Entry 8HH3 (electron microscopy, 4.30 A resolution (low resolution: residue-level contacts below are approximate; hydrogen-bond / salt-bridge calls are withheld)); this record covers chains F and G of the 7 polymer chains in the assembly.

== Chain F ==
Name: ATP synthase subunit beta
Source organism: Bacillus sp. PS3
Notes: EC 7.1.2.2
UniProtKB: A0A0M4U1P9 (A0A0M4U1P9_BACP3); residue numbers follow UniProt; this construct covers 1-473
Amino-acid sequence (484 residues; numbered -10 to 473; the number before each row is that of its first residue; numbers below 1 keep their minus sign (Met-10 is residue -10)):
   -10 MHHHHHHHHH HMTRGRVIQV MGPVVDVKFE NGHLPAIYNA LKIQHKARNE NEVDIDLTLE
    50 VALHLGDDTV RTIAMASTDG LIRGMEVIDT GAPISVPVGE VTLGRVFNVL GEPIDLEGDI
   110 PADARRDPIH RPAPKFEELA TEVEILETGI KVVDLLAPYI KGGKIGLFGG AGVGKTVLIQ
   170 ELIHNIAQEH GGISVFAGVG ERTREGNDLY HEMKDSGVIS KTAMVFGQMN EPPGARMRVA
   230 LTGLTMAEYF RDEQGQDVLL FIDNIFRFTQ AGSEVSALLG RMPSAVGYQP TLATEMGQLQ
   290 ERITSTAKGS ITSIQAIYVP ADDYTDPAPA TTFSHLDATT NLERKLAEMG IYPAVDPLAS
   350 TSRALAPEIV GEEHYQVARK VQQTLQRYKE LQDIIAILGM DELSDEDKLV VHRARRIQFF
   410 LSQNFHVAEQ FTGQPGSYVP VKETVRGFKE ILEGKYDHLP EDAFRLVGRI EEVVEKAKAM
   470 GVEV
Not modelled in the structure: -10 to 0, 472-473
Construct notes: initiating methionine (-10); expression tag (-9 to 0)
Metal / ion sites: Mg2+: Thr165 (together with ATP)
Small-molecule neighbours:
  - ATP (adenosine-5'-triphosphate), molecule 1: Gly159, Ala160, Gly161, Val162, Gly163, Lys164, Thr165, Val166, Arg191, Tyr341, Pro342, Phe414, Ala417, Phe420
  - ATP, molecule 2: Ser351, Arg352, Leu354, Tyr364

== Chain G ==
Name: ATP synthase gamma chain
Source organism: Bacillus sp. PS3
UniProtKB: A0A0M4TPJ7 (A0A0M4TPJ7_BACP3); residue numbers follow UniProt; this construct covers 2-285
Amino-acid sequence (284 residues; numbered 2 to 285; the number before each row is that of its first residue):
     2 ASLRDIKTRI NATKKTSQIT KAMEMVSTSK LNRAEQNAKS FVPYMEKIQE VVANVALGAG
    62 GASHPMLVSR PVKKTGYLVI TSDRGLAGAY NSNVLRLVYQ TIQKRHASPD EYAIIVIGRV
   122 GLSFFRKRNM PVILDITRLP DQPSFADIKE IARKTVGLFA DGTFDELYMY YNHYVSAIQQ
   182 EVTERKLLPL TDLAENKQRT VYEFEPSQEE ILDVLLPQYA ESLIYGALLD AKASEHAARM
   242 TAMKNATDNA NELIRTLTLS YNRARQAAIT QEITEIVAGA NALQ
Not modelled in the structure: 285

== How chain F and chain G interact ==
Residue-residue contacts (7; chain F residue first):
  Asp382(F) - Arg10(G)
  Ala385(F) - Asn250(G)
  Ile386(F) - Ala247(G)
  Asp390(F) - Ser93(G)
  Glu391(F) - Gly86(G)
  Glu391(F) - Leu87(G)
  Glu391(F) - Gly89(G)
Also at the interface, not in a pair above, chain F (9 interface residues in all): Met271, Leu387, Asp394, Lys397
Also at the interface, not in a pair above, chain G (12 interface residues in all): Thr17, Ala88, Lys128, Leu254, Ala283

== In short ==
9 residues of chain F and 12 residues of chain G are in contact. Ligands of chain F: ATP.
Here chain F is ATP synthase subunit beta and chain G is ATP synthase gamma chain, both from Bacillus sp. PS3.
Entry 8HH3 (F1 domain of FoF1-ATPase from Bacillus PS3,90 degrees,highATP) was determined by electron
microscopy, deposited together with 8HH1, 8HH2, 8HH4, 8HH5, 8HH6, 8HH7 and 5 further entries.
